PDB entry 6GCU | X-ray diffraction, 6.00 A resolution (low resolution: residue-level contacts below are approximate; hydrogen-bond / salt-bridge calls are withheld) | chains A and C of the 3 polymer chains in the assembly

Chain A:
Protein: Hepatocyte growth factor receptor
From: Homo sapiens
Notes: EC 2.7.10.1
UniProtKB: P08581 (MET_HUMAN); numbering as in UniProt (aligned over 25-741)
Amino-acid sequence (727 residues; each row starts with the number of its first residue):
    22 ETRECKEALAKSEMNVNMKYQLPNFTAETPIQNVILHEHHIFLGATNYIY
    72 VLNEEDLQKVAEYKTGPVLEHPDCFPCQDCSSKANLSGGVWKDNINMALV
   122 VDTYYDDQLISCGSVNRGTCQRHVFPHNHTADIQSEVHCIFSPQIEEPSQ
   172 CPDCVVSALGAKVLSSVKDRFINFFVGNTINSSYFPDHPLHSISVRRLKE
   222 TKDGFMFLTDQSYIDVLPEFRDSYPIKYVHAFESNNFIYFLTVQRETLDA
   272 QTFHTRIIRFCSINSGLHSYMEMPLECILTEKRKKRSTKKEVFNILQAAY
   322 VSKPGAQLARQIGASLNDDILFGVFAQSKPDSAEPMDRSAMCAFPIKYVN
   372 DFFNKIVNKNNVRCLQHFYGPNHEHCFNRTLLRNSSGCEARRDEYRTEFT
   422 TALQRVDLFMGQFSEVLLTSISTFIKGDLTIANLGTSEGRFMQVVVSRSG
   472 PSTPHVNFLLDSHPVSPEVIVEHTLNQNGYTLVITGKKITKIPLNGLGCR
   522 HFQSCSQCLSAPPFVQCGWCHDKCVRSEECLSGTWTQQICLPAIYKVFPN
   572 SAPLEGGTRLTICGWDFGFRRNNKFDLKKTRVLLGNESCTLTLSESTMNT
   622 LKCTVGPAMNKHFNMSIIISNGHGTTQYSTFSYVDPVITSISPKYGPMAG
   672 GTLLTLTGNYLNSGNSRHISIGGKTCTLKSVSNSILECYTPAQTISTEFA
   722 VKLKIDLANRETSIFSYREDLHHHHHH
Unresolved in the structure: 22-39, 302-310, 378-381, 401-413, 741-748
Sequence notes: expression tag (22-24, 742-748)
Disulfide bonds: Cys95-Cys101, Cys98-Cys160, Cys133-Cys141, Cys172-Cys175, Cys298-Cys363, Cys385-Cys397, Cys520-Cys538, Cys529-Cys545, Cys541-Cys551, Cys697-Cys709
UniProt features mapped onto this chain:
  - site: Arg307, Ser308 (Cleavage)
  - glycosylation: Asn45 (N-linked (GlcNAc...) asparagine), Asn106 (N-linked (GlcNAc...) asparagine), Asn149 (N-linked (GlcNAc...) asparagine), Asn202 (N-linked (GlcNAc...) asparagine), Asn399 (N-linked (GlcNAc...) asparagine), Asn405 (N-linked (GlcNAc...) asparagine), Thr582 (O-linked (Man) threonine), Asn607 (N-linked (GlcNAc...) asparagine), Asn635 (N-linked (GlcNAc...) asparagine), Thr676 (O-linked (Man) threonine)
  - natural variant: His150 (H150Y: Found in a case of cancer of unknown primary origin; uncertain significance), Asn375 (N375K: Found in lung cancer also including cases carrying EGFR mutations; uncertain significance; N375S), Cys385 (C385Y: Found in a case of cancer of unknown primary origin; uncertain significance)

Chain C:
Protein: DARPin A3A
From: synthetic construct
Notes: antibody fragment or engineered binder
Amino-acid sequence (173 residues; each row starts with the number of its first residue; numbers below 1 keep their minus sign (Met-11 is residue -11)):
   -11 MRGSHHHHHHGSDLGKKLLEAARAGQDDEVRILMANGADVNAADHYGETP
    39 LHRAANKGHLEIVEVLLKTGADVNAKDDWSGDTPLHLAASHGHLEIVEVL
    89 LKAGADVNAMANDGQTPLHLAASRGHLEIVEVLLKHGADVNAQDKFGKTP
   139 FDLAIDNGNEDIAEVLQKAAKLN
Unresolved in the structure: -11 to 0, 156-161

Chain A / chain C interface:
Residue-residue contacts (18):
  Glu59(A) - Lys4(C)
  His60(A) - Lys4(C)
  Thr124(A) - Tyr34(C)
  Tyr125(A) - Asn44(C)
  Asp127(A) - Lys45(C)
  Asp128(A) - Arg11(C)
  His148(A) - Arg11(C)
  His148(A) - Ala12(C)
  Val188(A) - Trp67(C)
  Asp190(A) - Asp101(C)
  Arg191(A) - Asp70(C)
  Arg191(A) - His74(C)
  Arg191(A) - Leu75(C)
  Arg191(A) - Ser78(C)
  Arg191(A) - Leu108(C)
  Phe192(A) - Arg112(C)
  Glu221(A) - His79(C)
  Glu221(A) - Arg112(C)
Interface residues without a listed pair, chain A (13 interface residues in all): Ile284
Interface residues without a listed pair, chain C (18 interface residues in all): Glu36, Gln103, Phe134

In short:
13 residues of chain A face 18 of chain C across their interface.
Here chain A is Hepatocyte growth factor receptor (Homo sapiens) and chain C is DARPin A3A (synthetic
construct). Entry 6GCU (MET receptor in complex with InlB internalin domain and DARPin A3A) was determined by
X-ray diffraction.
